PDB entry 8SM7 | X-ray diffraction, 2.20 A resolution | chains A and B

# Chain A (and B)
Molecule: Amidohydrolase 2
From: Paenibacillus sp. Y412MC10
Notes: chain B of this document is another copy of the same molecule, construct and numbering; everything in this record applies to it too
UniProt: D3EI84 (D3EI84_GEOS4); numbering as in UniProt (aligned over 1-351)
Chain sequence (351 residues; row label = number of the first residue in the row):
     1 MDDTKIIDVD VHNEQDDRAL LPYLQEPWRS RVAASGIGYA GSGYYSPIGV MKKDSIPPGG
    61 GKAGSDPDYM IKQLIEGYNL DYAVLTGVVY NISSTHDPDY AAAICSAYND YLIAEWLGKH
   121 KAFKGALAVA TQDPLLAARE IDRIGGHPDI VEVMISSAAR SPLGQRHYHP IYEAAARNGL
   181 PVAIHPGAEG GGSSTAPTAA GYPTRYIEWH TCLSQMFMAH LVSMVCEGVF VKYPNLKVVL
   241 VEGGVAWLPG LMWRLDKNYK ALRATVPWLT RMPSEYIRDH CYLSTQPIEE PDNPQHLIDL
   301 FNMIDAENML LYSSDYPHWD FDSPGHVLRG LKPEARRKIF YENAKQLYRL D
Unresolved in the structure: 1-4
Metal / ion sites: Fe ion site 1: Asp-10, His-12, His-185, Glu-242, Asp-315; Fe ion site 2: Glu-242, Asp-315, His-318

# Interface between chain A and chain B
Contacting residue pairs - 104 pairs, chain A then chain B:
  Pro-47(A) / Leu-262(B)
  Pro-47(A) / Thr-265(B)
  Ile-48(A) / Ala-261(B)
  Ser-161(A) / Ala-200(B)
  Pro-162(A) / Ala-200(B)
  Pro-162(A) / Tyr-202(B)
  Gln-165(A) / Tyr-202(B)  hydrogen bond (side chain-backbone)
  Gln-165(A) / Pro-203(B)
  Gln-165(A) / Thr-204(B)  hydrogen bond
  Thr-195(A) / Ala-199(B)  hydrogen bond (side chain-backbone)
  Thr-195(A) / Ala-200(B)
  Ala-196(A) / Ala-199(B)
  Pro-197(A) / Ala-199(B)
  Thr-198(A) / Ala-199(B)
  Thr-198(A) / Ala-219(B)
  Ala-199(A) / Thr-195(B)  hydrogen bond (backbone-side chain)
  Ala-199(A) / Ala-196(B)
  Ala-199(A) / Thr-198(B)
  Ala-199(A) / Ala-199(B)
  Ala-199(A) / Met-216(B)
  Ala-200(A) / Ser-161(B)
  Ala-200(A) / Pro-162(B)
  Ala-200(A) / Thr-195(B)
  Ala-200(A) / Met-216(B)
  Ala-200(A) / Ala-219(B)  hydrophobic
  Ala-200(A) / His-220(B)
  Tyr-202(A) / Pro-162(B)
  Tyr-202(A) / Gln-165(B)  hydrogen bond (backbone-side chain)
  Pro-203(A) / Pro-162(B)
  Pro-203(A) / Gln-165(B)
  Thr-204(A) / Gln-165(B)
  Thr-204(A) / Glu-227(B)  hydrogen bond
  Arg-205(A) / Glu-227(B)  salt bridge
  Arg-205(A) / Trp-268(B)
  Tyr-206(A) / Leu-262(B)  hydrophobic
  Ile-207(A) / Leu-262(B)  hydrophobic
  Glu-208(A) / Val-222(B)
  Glu-208(A) / Ser-223(B)
  Glu-208(A) / Cys-226(B)
  Glu-208(A) / Glu-227(B)
  His-210(A) / Arg-254(B)  hydrogen bond (backbone-side chain)
  His-210(A) / Asn-258(B)  hydrogen bond
  Thr-211(A) / Val-222(B)
  Thr-211(A) / Arg-254(B)  hydrogen bond (backbone-side chain)
  Thr-211(A) / Leu-255(B)
  Thr-211(A) / Asn-258(B)  hydrogen bond
  Leu-213(A) / Arg-254(B)
  Ser-214(A) / Arg-254(B)  hydrogen bond
  Gln-215(A) / Gln-215(B)
  Gln-215(A) / Met-218(B)
  Gln-215(A) / Ala-219(B)  hydrogen bond (side chain-backbone)
  Met-216(A) / Ala-199(B)
  Met-216(A) / Ala-200(B)
  Met-218(A) / Gln-215(B)
  Met-218(A) / Met-218(B)  hydrophobic
  Ala-219(A) / Thr-198(B)
  Ala-219(A) / Ala-200(B)  hydrophobic
  Ala-219(A) / Gln-215(B)  hydrogen bond (backbone-side chain)
  His-220(A) / Ala-200(B)
  Val-222(A) / Glu-208(B)
  Ser-223(A) / Glu-208(B)
  Cys-226(A) / Glu-208(B)
  Glu-227(A) / Thr-204(B)  hydrogen bond
  Glu-227(A) / Arg-205(B)  salt bridge
  Glu-227(A) / Glu-208(B)
  Ala-246(A) / Gly-250(B)
  Ala-246(A) / Trp-253(B)  hydrophobic
  Gly-250(A) / Ala-246(B)
  Trp-253(A) / Ala-246(B)  hydrophobic
  Trp-253(A) / Pro-291(B)
  Trp-253(A) / Leu-300(B)  hydrophobic
  Arg-254(A) / His-210(B)  hydrogen bond (side chain-backbone)
  Arg-254(A) / Thr-211(B)  hydrogen bond (side chain-backbone)
  Arg-254(A) / Leu-213(B)
  Arg-254(A) / Ser-214(B)  hydrogen bond
  Arg-254(A) / Glu-242(B)
  Leu-255(A) / Thr-211(B)
  Lys-257(A) / Ile-288(B)  hydrogen bond (side chain-backbone)
  Lys-257(A) / Glu-290(B)  salt bridge
  Asn-258(A) / Ile-207(B)
  Asn-258(A) / His-210(B)  hydrogen bond
  Asn-258(A) / Thr-211(B)  hydrogen bond
  Asn-258(A) / Trp-319(B)
  Tyr-259(A) / Ile-207(B)  hydrophobic
  Ala-261(A) / Ile-48(B)
  Ala-261(A) / Trp-319(B)  hydrophobic
  Leu-262(A) / Ile-48(B)  hydrophobic
  Leu-262(A) / Tyr-206(B)  hydrophobic
  Leu-262(A) / Ile-207(B)  hydrophobic
  Thr-265(A) / Pro-47(B)
  Thr-265(A) / Arg-205(B)
  Trp-268(A) / Arg-205(B)
  Pro-287(A) / Arg-254(B)
  Ile-288(A) / Lys-257(B)  hydrogen bond (backbone-side chain)
  Glu-290(A) / Lys-257(B)  salt bridge
  Pro-291(A) / Trp-253(B)
  His-296(A) / Met-303(B)
  Asp-299(A) / Met-303(B)
  Leu-300(A) / Trp-253(B)  hydrophobic
  Met-303(A) / His-296(B)
  Met-303(A) / Asp-299(B)
  Met-303(A) / Met-303(B)  hydrophobic
  Trp-319(A) / Asn-258(B)
  Trp-319(A) / Ala-261(B)  hydrophobic
Also at the interface, not in a pair above, chain A (60 interface residues in all): Gly-201, Cys-212, Gly-243, Gly-244, Leu-251, Glu-289, Leu-297, Asp-322
Also at the interface, not in a pair above, chain B (60 interface residues in all): Pro-197, Gly-201, Cys-212, Gly-243, Leu-251, Tyr-259, Pro-287, Glu-289, Leu-297, Asp-322

# Summary
Chain A and chain B each contribute 60 residues to their interface, with 21 hydrogen bonds and 4 salt bridges.
Among the polar pairs are Arg-205(A)/Glu-227(B), Lys-257(A)/Glu-290(B) and Gln-165(A)/Tyr-202(B). Asp-10(A),
His-12(A), His-185(A), Glu-242(A) and Asp-315(A) coordinate Fe ion site 1.
Both chains are Amidohydrolase 2 (Paenibacillus sp. Y412MC10). Entry 8SM7 (Air-oxidized G. y4 TruffO expressed
from M9 minimal medium supplemented with Fe) was determined by X-ray diffraction, deposited together with
8SM9, 8SMA and 8SM6.
